5SBB - chains C and E of the 6 polymer chains in the assembly; structure by X-ray diffraction, 2.25 A resolution.

Chain C:
Protein: Tubulin alpha-1B chain
From: Bos taurus
UniProtKB: P81947 (TBA1B_BOVIN); numbering as in UniProt (aligned over 1-451)
Chain sequence (451 residues; each row starts with the number of its first residue):
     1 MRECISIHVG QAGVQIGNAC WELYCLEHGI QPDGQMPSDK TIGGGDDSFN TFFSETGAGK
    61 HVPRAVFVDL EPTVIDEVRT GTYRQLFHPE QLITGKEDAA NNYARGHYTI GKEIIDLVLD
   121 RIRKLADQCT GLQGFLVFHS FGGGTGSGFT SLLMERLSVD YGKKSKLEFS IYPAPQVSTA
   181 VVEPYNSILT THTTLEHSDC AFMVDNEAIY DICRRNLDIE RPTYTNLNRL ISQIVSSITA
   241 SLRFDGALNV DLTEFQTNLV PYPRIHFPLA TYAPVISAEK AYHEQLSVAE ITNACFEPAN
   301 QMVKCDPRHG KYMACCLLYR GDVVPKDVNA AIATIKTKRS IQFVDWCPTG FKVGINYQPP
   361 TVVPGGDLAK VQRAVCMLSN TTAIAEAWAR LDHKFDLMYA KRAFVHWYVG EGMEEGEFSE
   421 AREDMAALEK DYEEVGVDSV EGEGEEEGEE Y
Not modelled in the structure: 441-451
Metal / ion sites: Ca2+: D39, T41, G44, E55
Small-molecule neighbours: GTP (guanosine-5'-triphosphate): G10, Q11, A12, Q15, I16, D69, D98, A99, A100, N101, S140, G142, G143, G144, T145, G146, I171, P173, V177, S178, T179, E183, N206, Y224, L227, N228, I231

Chain E:
Protein: Stathmin-4
From: Rattus norvegicus
UniProtKB: P63043 (STMN4_RAT); residues 5-145 here correspond to UniProt positions 49-189 (UniProt number = residue number + 44)
Chain sequence (143 residues; row label = number of the first residue in the row):
     3 MADMEVIELN KCTSGQSFEV ILKPPSFDGV PEFNASLPRR RDPSLEEIQK KLEAAEERRK
    63 YQEAELLKHL AEKREHEREV IQKAIEENNN FIKMAKEKLA QKMESNKENR EAHLAAMLER
   123 LQEKDKHAEE VRKNKELKEE ASR
Not modelled in the structure: 3-5, 29-43, 141-145
Construct notes: initiating methionine (3); expression tag (4)
Curated features (UniProtKB/Swiss-Prot):
  - modified residue: S46 (Phosphoserine)

Interface between chain C and chain E:
Contacting residue pairs - 32 pairs, chain C then chain E:
  H107(C) - K104(E)
  H107(C) - M105(E)
  Y108(C) - K104(E)
  Y108(C) - M105(E)  hydrophobic
  Y108(C) - N108(E)
  T109(C) - R112(E)
  K112(C) - M105(E)
  L152(C) - L101(E)  hydrophobic
  E155(C) - L101(E)
  E155(C) - K104(E)  salt bridge
  R156(C) - L101(E)
  S158(C) - F93(E)
  S158(C) - I94(E)
  V159(C) - I94(E)
  V159(C) - A97(E)  hydrophobic
  V159(C) - K98(E)
  G162(C) - N90(E)
  G162(C) - I94(E)
  K163(C) - N90(E)
  T193(C) - K104(E)
  E196(C) - F93(E)
  H197(C) - F93(E)
  V409(C) - H115(E)  hydrogen bond (backbone-side chain)
  G410(C) - R112(E)
  E411(C) - N108(E)  hydrogen bond (backbone-side chain)
  E411(C) - R112(E)  salt bridge
  G412(C) - N108(E)  hydrogen bond (backbone-side chain)
  G412(C) - N111(E)  hydrogen bond (backbone-side chain)
  G412(C) - R112(E)
  M413(C) - N108(E)
  E414(C) - S107(E)  hydrogen bond
  E414(C) - N111(E)  hydrogen bond
Other interface residues (no listed pair), chain E (14 interface residues in all): E89

Overview:
20 residues of chain C face 14 of chain E across their interface; the contacts include 6 hydrogen bonds and 2
salt bridges. Among the polar pairs are E155(C)-K104(E), E411(C)-R112(E) and V409(C)-H115(E). Ligands of chain
C: GTP.
Chain C is Tubulin alpha-1B chain (Bos taurus) and chain E is Stathmin-4 (Rattus norvegicus); the structure,
Tubulin-maytansinoid-4c-complex, was determined by X-ray diffraction (same publication as 5SB8, 5SB9, 5SBA,
5SBC, 5SBD and 5SBE).
